PDB entry 8GXW | electron microscopy, 2.70 A resolution | chains I and J of the 12 polymer chains in the assembly

[Chain I]
Protein: V-type ATP synthase, subunit (VAPC-THERM)
From: Thermus thermophilus HB8
UniProt: Q5SIT5 (Q5SIT5_THET8); residues 1-120 here = UniProt positions 1-120
Sequence (120 residues; row label = number of the first residue in the row):
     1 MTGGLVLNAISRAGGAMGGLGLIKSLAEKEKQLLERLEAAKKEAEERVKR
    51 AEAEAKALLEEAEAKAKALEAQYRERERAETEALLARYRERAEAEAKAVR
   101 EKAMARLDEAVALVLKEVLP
Unresolved in the structure: 1-80

[Chain J]
Protein: V-type ATP synthase subunit E
From: Thermus thermophilus HB8
UniProt: P74901 (VATE_THET8); residue numbers follow UniProt; this construct covers 1-188
Sequence (188 residues; numbered 1 to 188; the number before each row is that of its first residue):
     1 MSKLEAILSQEVEAEIQALLQEAEAKAEAVKREAEEKAKALLQARERALE
    51 AQYRAALRRAESAGELLVATARTQARGEVLEEVRRRVREALEALPQKPEW
   101 PEVVRKLALEALEALPGAKALVANPEDLPHLEALARERGVELQAEPALRL
   151 GVRAVGAEGKTQVENSLLARLDRAWDALSSKVAQALWG
Unresolved in the structure: 1-60, 188

[Chain I / chain J interface]
Contacting residue pairs (12):
  Tyr88(I) with Gly64(J)
  Arg89(I) with Leu67(J)
  Glu95(I) with Val68(J)
  Val99(I) with Trp187(J)
  Ala103(I) with Val79(J), hydrophobic; Leu186(J)
  Met104(I) with Glu82(J)
  Ala110(I) with Leu186(J), hydrophobic
  Val111(I) with Val83(J), hydrophobic
  Leu113(I) with Ala185(J), hydrophobic
  Val114(I) with Val87(J), hydrophobic; Val182(J), hydrophobic
Interface residues without a listed pair, chain I (14 interface residues in all): Ala92, Ala96, Leu107, Leu115
Interface residues without a listed pair, chain J (15 interface residues in all): Ala71, Ala75, Arg86, Leu178

[Overview]
14 residues of chain I face 15 of chain J across their interface.
Chain I is V-type ATP synthase, subunit (VAPC-THERM) and chain J is V-type ATP synthase subunit E, both from
Thermus thermophilus HB8; the structure, 2 ATP-bound V1EG of V/A-ATPase from Thermus thermophilus, was
determined by electron microscopy together with 8GXU, 8GXX, 8GXY and 8GXZ from the same study.
